8HBG - chains C and E of the 5 polymer chains in the assembly; structure by electron microscopy, 3.60 A resolution.

== Chain C ==
Protein: VP3 of capsid protein
Source organism: Foot-and-mouth disease virus A
Reference sequence: A0A7D5BJ70 (A0A7D5BJ70_9PICO); residues 1-221 here correspond to UniProt positions 304-524 (UniProt number = residue number + 303)
Amino-acid sequence (221 residues; row label = number of the first residue in the row):
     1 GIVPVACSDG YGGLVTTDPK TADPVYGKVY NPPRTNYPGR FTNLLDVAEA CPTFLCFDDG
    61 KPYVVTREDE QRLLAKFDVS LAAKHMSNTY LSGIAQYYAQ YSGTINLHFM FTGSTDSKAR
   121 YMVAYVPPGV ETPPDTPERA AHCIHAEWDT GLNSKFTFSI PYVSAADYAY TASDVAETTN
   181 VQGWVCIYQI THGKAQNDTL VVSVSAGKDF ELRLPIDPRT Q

== Chain E ==
Protein: M678F nab
Source organism: Lama glama
Amino-acid sequence (119 residues; each row starts with the number of its first residue):
     1 QVQLQESGGG LVQAGGSLRL SCVYSGGAYS MGWYRQAPGK QRELVAAITD DGITNYRDTV
    61 KGRFTISRDN AKKAVYLQMN SLKPEDTAVY HCNTVRRVAT LSGSSSGSWG QGTQVTVSS

== Interface between chain C and chain E ==
Contacting residue pairs - 19 pairs, chain C then chain E:
  Val65(C) with Arg97(E)
  Arg67(C) with Arg96(E)
  Glu68(C) with Ser30(E); Thr94(E), hydrogen bond (backbone-side chain); Val95(E); Arg96(E); Arg97(E), hydrogen bond (side chain-backbone)
  Asp69(C) with Tyr29(E); Thr94(E), hydrogen bond; Val95(E); Arg96(E); Ser104(E)
  Glu70(C) with Gln1(E); Thr94(E); Ser106(E), hydrogen bond
  Gln71(C) with Ser106(E), hydrogen bond
  Gln196(C) with Thr49(E)
  Asn197(C) with Arg97(E); Ala99(E)
Other interface residues (no listed pair), chain E (12 interface residues in all): Val98
From the paper, about this interface:
  - interface residues, chain C: Arg67(C), Glu68(C), Gln71(C), Asn197(C)
  - interface residues, chain E: Ser30(E), Arg96(E), Arg97(E), Ser106(E)

== Overview ==
Chain C and chain E form an interface of 8 and 12 residues respectively, with 5 hydrogen bonds. Polar contacts
include Glu68(C)-Thr94(E), Glu68(C)-Arg97(E) and Asp69(C)-Thr94(E). The paper reports interface residues
Arg67(C), Glu68(C) and Ser30(E) among others.
Chain C is VP3 of capsid protein (Foot-and-mouth disease virus A) and chain E is M678F nab (Lama glama); the
structure, FMDV (A/TUR/14/98) in complex with M678F, was determined by electron microscopy, deposited together
with 8HBI, 8HEE, 8HEG and 8HBJ.
